PDB entry 8J23 | electron microscopy, 3.20 A resolution | chains C and D of the 5 polymer chains in the assembly

== Chain C ==
Protein: Guanine nucleotide-binding protein G(I)/G(S)/G(T) subunit beta-1
Source organism: Homo sapiens
UniProtKB: P62873 (GBB1_HUMAN); residues 0-338 here correspond to UniProt positions 2-340 (UniProt number = residue number + 2)
Sequence (377 residues; numbered -12 to 364; the number before each row is that of its first residue; numbers below 1 keep their minus sign (Met-12 is residue -12)):
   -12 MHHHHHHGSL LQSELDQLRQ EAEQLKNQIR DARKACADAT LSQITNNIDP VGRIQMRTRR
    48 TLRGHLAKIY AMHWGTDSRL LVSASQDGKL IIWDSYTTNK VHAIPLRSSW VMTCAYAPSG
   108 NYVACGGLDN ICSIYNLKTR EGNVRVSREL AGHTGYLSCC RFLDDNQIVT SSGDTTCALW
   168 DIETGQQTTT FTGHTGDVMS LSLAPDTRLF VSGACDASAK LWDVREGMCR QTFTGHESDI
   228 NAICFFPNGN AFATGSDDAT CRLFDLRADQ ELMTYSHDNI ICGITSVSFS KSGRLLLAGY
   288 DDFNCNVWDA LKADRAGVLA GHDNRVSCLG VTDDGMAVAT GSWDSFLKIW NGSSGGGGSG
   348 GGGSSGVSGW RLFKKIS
Unresolved in the structure: -12 to 0, 341-364
Construct notes: initiating methionine (-12); expression tag (-11 to -1, 339-364)
Curated features (UniProtKB/Swiss-Prot):
  - modified residue: Ser0 (N-acetylserine), His264 (Phosphohistidine)

== Chain D ==
Protein: Guanine nucleotide-binding protein G(I)/G(S)/G(O) subunit gamma-2
Source organism: Homo sapiens
UniProtKB: P59768 (GBG2_HUMAN); residues -3 to 67 here correspond to UniProt positions 1-71 (UniProt number = residue number + 4)
Sequence (71 residues; row label = number of the first residue in the row; numbers below 1 keep their minus sign (Met-3 is residue -3)):
    -3 MASNNTASIA QARKLVEQLK MEANIDRIKV SKAAADLMAY CEAHAKEDPL LTPVPASENP
    57 FREKKFFCAI L
Unresolved in the structure: -3 to 0, 58-67
Curated features (UniProtKB/Swiss-Prot):
  - modified residue: Ala-2 (N-acetylalanine), Cys64 (Cysteine methyl ester)
  - lipidation: Cys64 (S-geranylgeranyl cysteine)

== How chain C and chain D interact ==
Pairs across the interface (79):
  Leu2(C) - Ser4(D)
  Leu5(C) - Ile5(D)
  Leu5(C) - Ala8(D)  hydrophobic
  Leu5(C) - Val12(D)
  Glu8(C) - Val12(D)
  Ala9(C) - Val12(D)  hydrophobic
  Ala9(C) - Leu15(D)
  Leu12(C) - Val12(D)
  Leu12(C) - Lys16(D)
  Lys13(C) - Leu15(D)
  Ile16(C) - Leu15(D)
  Ile16(C) - Glu18(D)
  Ile16(C) - Ala19(D)  hydrophobic
  Ile16(C) - Arg23(D)
  Ala19(C) - Arg23(D)
  Cys23(C) - Arg23(D)
  Cys23(C) - Ile24(D)
  Cys23(C) - Lys25(D)
  Cys23(C) - Val26(D)  hydrogen bond (backbone-backbone)
  Ala24(C) - Val26(D)  hydrophobic
  Asp25(C) - Lys25(D)  salt bridge
  Asp25(C) - Val26(D)
  Asp25(C) - Ser27(D)
  Ala26(C) - Val26(D)
  Leu28(C) - Ala30(D)  hydrophobic
  Ile31(C) - Ala30(D)  hydrophobic
  Thr32(C) - Met34(D)
  Ile35(C) - Met34(D)  hydrophobic
  Val38(C) - Leu47(D)  hydrophobic
  Met43(C) - Leu46(D)  hydrophobic
  Arg46(C) - Phe57(D)
  Arg47(C) - Phe57(D)  hydrogen bond (side chain-backbone)
  Ser82(C) - Phe57(D)
  Tyr83(C) - Pro56(D)
  Tyr83(C) - Phe57(D)  hydrophobic
  Cys216(C) - Gln14(D)  hydrogen bond (backbone-side chain)
  Arg217(C) - Glu18(D)
  Gln218(C) - Ile21(D)
  Thr219(C) - Glu18(D)  hydrogen bond
  Phe233(C) - Leu33(D)  hydrophobic
  Phe233(C) - Cys37(D)  hydrophobic
  Pro234(C) - Tyr36(D)  hydrophobic
  Asn235(C) - Asp32(D)  hydrogen bond
  Asn237(C) - Asp32(D)
  Leu250(C) - Leu33(D)  hydrophobic
  Arg254(C) - Arg23(D)
  Arg254(C) - Ile24(D)
  Arg254(C) - Asp32(D)  salt bridge
  Asp256(C) - Arg23(D)  salt bridge
  Gln257(C) - Val26(D)
  Leu259(C) - Val26(D)  hydrophobic
  Ser277(C) - Asp44(D)  hydrogen bond
  Ser277(C) - Leu46(D)
  Lys278(C) - Glu43(D)  salt bridge
  Lys278(C) - Asp44(D)
  Ser279(C) - Tyr36(D)
  Ser279(C) - Cys37(D)  hydrogen bond (side chain-backbone)
  Ser279(C) - His40(D)  hydrogen bond (side chain-backbone)
  Ser279(C) - Ala41(D)
  Ser279(C) - Asp44(D)
  Gly280(C) - Cys37(D)
  Arg281(C) - Cys37(D)
  Arg281(C) - Leu47(D)
  Leu282(C) - Leu46(D)  hydrophobic
  Leu282(C) - Leu47(D)  hydrophobic
  Leu298(C) - Leu33(D)  hydrophobic
  Leu298(C) - Cys37(D)  hydrophobic
  Gly322(C) - Pro45(D)
  Gly322(C) - Leu46(D)
  Met323(C) - Pro45(D)  hydrophobic
  Met323(C) - Val50(D)  hydrophobic
  Met323(C) - Glu54(D)
  Met323(C) - Pro56(D)
  Ala324(C) - Phe57(D)  hydrophobic
  Val325(C) - Leu46(D)  hydrophobic
  Ile336(C) - Phe57(D)  hydrophobic
  Asn338(C) - Asn55(D)  hydrogen bond
  Asn338(C) - Phe57(D)
  Ser340(C) - Pro49(D)
Other interface residues (no listed pair), chain C (59 interface residues in all): Gln15, Ala22, Trp61, Lys207, Ala238, Asp252, Ala255, Leu284, Asp321, Gly339
Other interface residues (no listed pair), chain D (37 interface residues in all): Arg9, Asp22, Ala29

== Overview ==
59 residues of chain C and 37 residues of chain D are in contact; the contacts include 9 hydrogen bonds and 4
salt bridges. Among the polar pairs are Asp25(C)-Lys25(D), Arg254(C)-Asp32(D) and Asp256(C)-Arg23(D).
Here chain C is Guanine nucleotide-binding protein G(I)/G(S)/G(T) subunit beta-1 and chain D is Guanine
nucleotide-binding protein G(I)/G(S)/G(O) subunit gamma-2, both from Homo sapiens. Entry 8J23 (Cryo-EM
structure of FFAR2 complex in apo state) was determined by electron microscopy.
